6ZIX - chains B and E of the 4 polymer chains in the assembly; structure by X-ray diffraction, 3.40 A resolution.

# Chain B
Name: Transcriptional regulatory protein RcsB
Source organism: Salmonella enterica subsp. enterica serovar Typhimurium
Reference sequence: P58663 (RCSB_SALTY); numbering as in UniProt (aligned over 1-216)
Amino-acid sequence (216 residues; numbered 1 to 216; the number before each row is that of its first residue):
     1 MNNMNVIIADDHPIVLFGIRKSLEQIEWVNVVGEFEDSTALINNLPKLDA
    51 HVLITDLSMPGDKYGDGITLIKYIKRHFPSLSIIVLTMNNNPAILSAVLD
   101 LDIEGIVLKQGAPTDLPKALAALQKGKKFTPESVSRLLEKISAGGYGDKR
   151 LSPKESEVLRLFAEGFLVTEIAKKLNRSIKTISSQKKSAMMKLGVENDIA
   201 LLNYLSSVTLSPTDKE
Disordered / not traced: 1, 144-146, 210-216
Metal / ion sites: Mg2+: Asp11, Asp56, Ser58
Ligand contacts: beryllium trifluoride (BEF): Asp10, His12, Val15, Asp56, Leu86, Thr87, Met88, Lys109
Swiss-Prot annotation at these positions:
  - DNA-binding region: Val168 to Lys187 (H-T-H motif)
  - modified residue: Asp56 (4-aspartylphosphate)
What the authors report for this chain:
  - binding site for beryllium trifluoride: Asp56, Thr87
  - post-translational modification sites: Asp56 (citing earlier work)
  - mutagenesis - L108A: abolished catalytic activity
  - mutagenesis - L108F: decreased catalytic activity
  - mutagenesis - L108A: abolished binding to P1flhDC promoter sequence of 23 bp (chain E)
  - mutagenesis - L108F: decreased binding to P1flhDC promoter sequence of 23 bp (chain E)
  - mutagenesis - L108A, L108F: abolished signaling
  - mutagenesis - D56A: decreased signaling
  - binding site for P1flhDC promoter sequence of 23 bp (chain E): Lys154, Glu155, Thr169, Ile179, Lys180, Thr181, Ser183, Ser184
  - mutagenesis - M88A: decreased expression

# Chain E
Molecule: P1flhDC promoter sequence of 23 bp
Source organism: Salmonella enterica subsp. enterica serovar Typhimurium
Sequence (23 nucleotides; numbered 1 to 23; the number before each row is that of its first residue):
     1 CGAATTAGGAAAAATCTTAGGCG
Disordered / not traced: 1

# Chain B / chain E interface
Pairs across the interface (18):
  Ser152(B) - DA4(E)  phosphate contact
  Ser152(B) - DT5(E)  hydrogen bond to the phosphate
  Pro153(B) - DT5(E)  phosphate contact
  Lys154(B) - DT5(E)  phosphate contact
  Glu155(B) - DA4(E)  phosphate contact
  Asn176(B) - DA7(E)  phosphate contact
  Arg177(B) - DA7(E)  phosphate contact
  Ser178(B) - DA7(E)  hydrogen bond to the phosphate
  Lys180(B) - DG8(E)  base contact
  Lys180(B) - DG9(E)  base contact
  Lys180(B) - DA10(E)  base contact
  Thr181(B) - DT6(E)  phosphate contact
  Thr181(B) - DA7(E)  hydrogen bond to the phosphate
  Ser184(B) - DT6(E)  base contact
  Ser184(B) - DA7(E)  hydrogen bond to the base
  Gln185(B) - DT5(E)  sugar contact
  Gln185(B) - DT6(E)  hydrogen bond to the phosphate
  Lys192(B) - DA4(E)  salt bridge to the phosphate

# Overview
12 residues of chain B and 7 residues of chain E are in contact; the contacts include 5 hydrogen bonds and 1
salt bridge. Polar contacts include Ser184(B)-DA7(E), Ser152(B)-DT5(E) and Ser178(B)-DA7(E). The paper reports
a binding site for P1flhDC promoter sequence of 23 bp (chain E) at Lys154(B), Glu155(B) and Thr169(B) among
others; L108A and L108F of chain B abolish signaling; 4 substitutions were tested in all.
Here chain B is Transcriptional regulatory protein RcsB and chain E is P1flhDC promoter sequence of 23 bp,
both from Salmonella enterica subsp. enterica serovar Typhimurium. Entry 6ZIX (Structure of RcsB from
Salmonella enterica serovar Typhimurium bound to promoter P1flhDC in the presence of ...) was determined by
X-ray diffraction together with 6ZII, 6ZIL and 6ZJ2 from the same study.
